PDB entry 3Q92 | X-ray diffraction, 2.80 A resolution | chains A and B

Chain A (and B):
Name: Ketohexokinase
Source organism: Homo sapiens
Notes: EC 2.7.1.3; chain B of this document is another copy of the same molecule, construct and numbering; everything in this record applies to it too
Reference sequence: P50053-2 (KHK_HUMAN); residue numbers follow UniProt; this construct covers 5-298
Sequence (313 residues; each row starts with the number of its first residue; numbers below 1 keep their minus sign (Met-14 is residue -14)):
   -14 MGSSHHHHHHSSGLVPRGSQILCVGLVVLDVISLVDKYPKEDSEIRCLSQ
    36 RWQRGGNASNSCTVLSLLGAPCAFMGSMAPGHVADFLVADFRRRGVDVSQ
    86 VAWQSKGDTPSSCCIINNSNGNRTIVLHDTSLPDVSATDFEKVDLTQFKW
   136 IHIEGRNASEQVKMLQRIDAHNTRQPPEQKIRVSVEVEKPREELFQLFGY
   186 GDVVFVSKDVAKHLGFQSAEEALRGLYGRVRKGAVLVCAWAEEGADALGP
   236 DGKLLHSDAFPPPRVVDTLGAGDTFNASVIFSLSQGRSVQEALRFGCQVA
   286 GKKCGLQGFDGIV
Unresolved in the structure: -14 to 2 (chain B: -14 to -3)
Differences from the reference sequence: expression tag (-14 to 4)
Ligand contacts: XNB (N~8~-(cyclopropylmethyl)-N~4~-[2-(methylsulfanyl)phenyl]-2-(piperazin-1-yl)pyrimido[5,4-d]pyrimidine-4,8-diamine): Asn107, Ala224, Ala226, Glu227, Gly229, Ala230, Ala244, Phe245, Pro246, Pro247, Val250, Thr253, Ala256, Gly257, Phe260, Cys282, Ala285, Gly286, Cys289
What the authors report for this chain:
  - binding site for XNB: Asp27, Phe245, Phe260

Interface between chain A and chain B:
Contacting residue pairs - 67 pairs, chain A then chain B:
  Leu14(A) - Trp37(B)  hydrophobic
  Val20(A) - Val111(B)  hydrophobic
  Tyr23(A) - Pro24(B)  hydrogen bond (side chain-backbone)
  Tyr23(A) - Glu26(B)
  Pro24(A) - Tyr23(B)  hydrogen bond (backbone-side chain)
  Lys25(A) - Thr109(B)
  Glu26(A) - Tyr23(B)
  Glu26(A) - Asn102(B)  hydrogen bond
  Glu26(A) - Thr109(B)
  Asp27(A) - Asn107(B)
  Asp27(A) - Arg108(B)
  Asp27(A) - Thr109(B)  hydrogen bond (backbone-side chain)
  Ser28(A) - Thr109(B)
  Ser28(A) - Ile110(B)  hydrogen bond (backbone-backbone)
  Glu29(A) - Ile110(B)
  Glu29(A) - Leu112(B)
  Ile30(A) - Ile110(B)  hydrogen bond (backbone-backbone)
  Ile30(A) - Val111(B)
  Ile30(A) - Leu112(B)  hydrogen bond (backbone-backbone)
  Arg31(A) - Leu112(B)
  Arg31(A) - His113(B)  hydrogen bond (side chain-backbone)
  Arg31(A) - Asp114(B)
  Arg31(A) - Thr115(B)
  Cys32(A) - Val111(B)  hydrophobic
  Cys32(A) - Leu112(B)  hydrogen bond (backbone-backbone)
  Cys32(A) - Asp114(B)
  Leu33(A) - Asp114(B)
  Ser34(A) - Asp114(B)
  Gln35(A) - Asp93(B)
  Gln35(A) - Thr94(B)
  Gln35(A) - Pro95(B)
  Gln35(A) - Ser96(B)
  Gln35(A) - Asp114(B)  hydrogen bond (backbone-side chain)
  Trp37(A) - Trp37(B)  hydrophobic
  Trp37(A) - His67(B)
  Trp37(A) - Val68(B)
  His67(A) - His67(B)
  Phe71(A) - His67(B)
  Ser96(A) - Gln35(B)  hydrogen bond
  Cys98(A) - Val16(B)  hydrophobic
  Cys98(A) - Cys98(B)  hydrogen bond
  Ile100(A) - Val111(B)  hydrophobic
  Asn102(A) - Glu26(B)  hydrogen bond
  Asn105(A) - Glu26(B)
  Asn107(A) - Glu26(B)  hydrogen bond
  Asn107(A) - Asp27(B)
  Arg108(A) - Asp27(B)  salt bridge
  Arg108(A) - Glu29(B)  salt bridge
  Thr109(A) - Glu26(B)
  Thr109(A) - Asp27(B)  hydrogen bond (side chain-backbone)
  Thr109(A) - Ser28(B)
  Ile110(A) - Ser28(B)  hydrogen bond (backbone-backbone)
  Ile110(A) - Glu29(B)
  Ile110(A) - Ile30(B)  hydrogen bond (backbone-backbone)
  Val111(A) - Ser18(B)
  Val111(A) - Pro24(B)  hydrophobic
  Val111(A) - Ile30(B)
  Val111(A) - Cys32(B)  hydrophobic
  Val111(A) - Ile100(B)  hydrophobic
  Leu112(A) - Ile30(B)  hydrogen bond (backbone-backbone)
  Leu112(A) - Arg31(B)
  Leu112(A) - Cys32(B)  hydrogen bond (backbone-backbone)
  His113(A) - Cys32(B)
  His113(A) - Gln35(B)
  Asp114(A) - Arg31(B)
  Glu173(A) - Glu29(B)
  Lys174(A) - Glu29(B)
Also at the interface, not in a pair above, chain A (37 interface residues in all): Val16, Ser18, Arg176, Thr253
Also at the interface, not in a pair above, chain B (33 interface residues in all): Val20, Lys25

Summary:
37 residues of chain A face 33 of chain B across their interface; the contacts include 19 hydrogen bonds and 2
salt bridges. Polar pairs include Arg108(A)-Asp27(B), Arg108(A)-Glu29(B) and Tyr23(A)-Pro24(B). Bound to chain
A: compound XNB. From the paper: a binding site for XNB at Asp27(A), Phe245(A) and Phe260(A).
Both chains are Ketohexokinase (Homo sapiens). Entry 3Q92 (X-ray Structure of ketohexokinase in complex with a
pyrimidopyrimidine analog 1) was determined by X-ray diffraction, deposited together with 3QA2 and 3QAI.
